8FGX - chains A and B of the 3 polymer chains in the assembly; structure by electron microscopy, 2.62 A resolution.

Chain A:
Protein: STAR-0215 Light chain
Source organism: Homo sapiens
Chain sequence (214 residues; row label = number of the first residue in the row):
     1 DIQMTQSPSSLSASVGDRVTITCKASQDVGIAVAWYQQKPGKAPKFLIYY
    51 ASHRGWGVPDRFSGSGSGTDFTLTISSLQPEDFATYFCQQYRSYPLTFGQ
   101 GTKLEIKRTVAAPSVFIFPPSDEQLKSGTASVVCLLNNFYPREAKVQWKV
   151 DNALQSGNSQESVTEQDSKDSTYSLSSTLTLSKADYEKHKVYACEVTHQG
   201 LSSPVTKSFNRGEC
Unresolved in the structure: 214
Cystine bridges: C23-C88, C134-C194

Chain B:
Protein: STAR-0215 Heavy chain
Source organism: Homo sapiens
Chain sequence (224 residues; each row starts with the number of its first residue):
     1 QVQLVQSGAEVKKPGSSVKVSCKASGYAFSSYWMNWVRQAPGQGLEWIGQ
    51 IYPGDDDTNYNAKFQGRVTITVDKSTTTAYMELSSLRSEDTAVYFCAGSL
   101 MVTTGAPFDYWGQGTTVTVSSASTKGPSVFPLAPSSKSTSGGTAALGCLV
   151 KDYFPEPVTVSWNSGALTSGVHTFPAVLQSSGLYSLSSVVTVPSSSLGTQ
   201 TYICNVNHKPSNTKVDKRVEPKSC
Unresolved in the structure: 137-141, 222-224
Cystine bridges: C22-C96, C148-C204

Interface between chain A and chain B:
Pairs across the interface (67):
  A34(A) - P107(B)  hydrophobic
  Y36(A) - P107(B)
  Y36(A) - F108(B)  hydrogen bond (side chain-backbone)
  Y36(A) - W111(B)
  Q38(A) - Q39(B)  hydrogen bond
  Q38(A) - F95(B)
  A43(A) - F95(B)  hydrophobic
  A43(A) - W111(B)  hydrophobic
  A43(A) - G112(B)
  P44(A) - F95(B)
  P44(A) - W111(B)
  F46(A) - L100(B)  hydrophobic
  F46(A) - P107(B)  hydrophobic
  F46(A) - F108(B)
  F46(A) - D109(B)
  Y49(A) - L100(B)  hydrophobic
  Y49(A) - P107(B)  hydrophobic
  Y50(A) - M101(B)  hydrophobic
  W56(A) - L100(B)
  W56(A) - D109(B)
  F87(A) - Q39(B)
  F87(A) - L45(B)  hydrophobic
  Q89(A) - P107(B)
  Q89(A) - F108(B)
  Y91(A) - A106(B)  hydrophobic
  Y91(A) - P107(B)
  Y94(A) - W47(B)  hydrophobic
  Y94(A) - Q50(B)  hydrogen bond
  P95(A) - W47(B)  hydrophobic
  P95(A) - N61(B)
  L96(A) - W47(B)
  L96(A) - A106(B)  hydrophobic
  L96(A) - F108(B)  hydrophobic
  F98(A) - L45(B)  hydrophobic
  F98(A) - F108(B)  hydrophobic
  F98(A) - W111(B)  hydrophobic
  F116(A) - T143(B)
  F116(A) - A145(B)  hydrophobic
  F118(A) - L132(B)
  F118(A) - A133(B)
  F118(A) - A145(B)
  S121(A) - F130(B)
  S121(A) - P131(B)
  E123(A) - F130(B)
  E123(A) - K217(B)  salt bridge
  Q124(A) - F130(B)
  Q124(A) - K151(B)
  S131(A) - L149(B)
  S131(A) - K151(B)
  V133(A) - L132(B)  hydrophobic
  L135(A) - F174(B)  hydrophobic
  L135(A) - V189(B)  hydrophobic
  N137(A) - H172(B)  hydrogen bond
  N137(A) - T191(B)
  N138(A) - H172(B)
  Q160(A) - V177(B)
  Q160(A) - L178(B)  hydrogen bond (side chain-backbone)
  Q160(A) - Q179(B)
  S162(A) - F174(B)
  S162(A) - P175(B)  hydrogen bond (side chain-backbone)
  S162(A) - V177(B)
  V163(A) - P175(B)
  T164(A) - F174(B)
  S174(A) - H172(B)
  S174(A) - F174(B)
  L175(A) - F174(B)
  S176(A) - F174(B)
Interface residues without a listed pair, chain A (36 interface residues in all): K42, T178, T180
Interface residues without a listed pair, chain B (40 interface residues in all): N35, V37, E46, G105, Q113, P134, A144, T173, S187

In short:
36 residues of chain A and 40 residues of chain B are in contact, with 6 hydrogen bonds and 1 salt bridge.
Polar pairs include E123(A)-K217(B), Y36(A)-F108(B) and Q38(A)-Q39(B).
Chain A is STAR-0215 Light chain and chain B is STAR-0215 Heavy chain, both from Homo sapiens; the structure,
Cryo-EM structure of the STAR-0215 Fab in complex with active human plasma kallikrein, was determined by
electron microscopy.
